PDB entry 1PVI | X-ray diffraction, 2.60 A resolution | chains A and B of the 4 polymer chains in the assembly

# Chain A (and B)
Name: Protein (pvuii (e.c.3.1.21.4))
Source organism: Proteus vulgaris
Notes: chain B of this document is another copy of the same molecule, construct and numbering; everything in this record applies to it too
Reference sequence: P23657 (T2P2_PROVU); residues 1-157 here = UniProt positions 1-157
Sequence (157 residues; numbered 1 to 157; the number before each row is that of its first residue):
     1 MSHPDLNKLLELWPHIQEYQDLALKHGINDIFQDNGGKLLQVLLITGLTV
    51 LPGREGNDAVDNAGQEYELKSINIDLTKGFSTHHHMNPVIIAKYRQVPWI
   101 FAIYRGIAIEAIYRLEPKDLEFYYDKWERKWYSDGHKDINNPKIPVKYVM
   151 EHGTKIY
Unresolved in the structure: 1
Curated features (UniProtKB/Swiss-Prot):
  - binding site (Mg(2+)): Asp58, Glu68

# How chain A and chain B interact
Contacting residue pairs (58; chain A residue first):
  Ser2(A) with Leu44(B); Ile45(B), hydrogen bond (backbone-backbone)
  His3(A) with His26(B); Leu44(B), hydrogen bond (backbone-backbone)
  Asp5(A) with Leu22(B); Lys25(B), salt bridge; His26(B), salt bridge; Leu44(B)
  Leu6(A) with Leu44(B)
  Lys8(A) with Leu22(B)
  Leu9(A) with Tyr19(B), hydrophobic; Gln41(B); Leu44(B), hydrophobic
  Trp13(A) with Tyr19(B); Gln41(B); Ile107(B)
  His15(A) with His15(B)
  Ile16(A) with Tyr19(B), hydrophobic; Ile107(B), hydrophobic
  Glu18(A) with Leu12(B)
  Tyr19(A) with Leu9(B), hydrophobic; Leu12(B), hydrophobic; Trp13(B)
  Gln20(A) with Ile107(B)
  Lys25(A) with Asp5(B), salt bridge
  His26(A) with His3(B), hydrogen bond; Asp5(B), salt bridge
  Asn29(A) with Leu76(B)
  Asp30(A) with Lys38(B), salt bridge
  Ile31(A) with Phe32(B)
  Phe32(A) with Ile31(B); Phe32(B); Gln33(B), hydrogen bond (backbone-backbone); Asp34(B); Asn35(B), hydrogen bond (backbone-backbone); Gly37(B); Lys38(B); Ile107(B), hydrophobic
  Gln33(A) with Phe32(B); Asn35(B)
  Asn35(A) with Phe32(B), hydrogen bond (backbone-backbone); Gln33(B)
  Gly36(A) with Phe32(B)
  Gly37(A) with Phe32(B)
  Lys38(A) with Asp30(B), salt bridge; Phe32(B)
  Leu44(A) with Ser2(B); His3(B), hydrogen bond (backbone-backbone); Asp5(B); Leu6(B)
  Ile45(A) with Ser2(B), hydrogen bond (backbone-side chain); Leu6(B), hydrophobic
  Leu76(A) with Asn29(B)
  His85(A) with His85(B), hydrogen bond
  Ile107(A) with Trp13(B); Gln20(B); Asp30(B); Phe32(B), hydrophobic
Other interface residues (no listed pair), chain A (34 interface residues in all): Leu12, Leu22, Asp34, Leu40, Gln41, Asn73
Other interface residues (no listed pair), chain B (33 interface residues in all): Lys8, Ile16, Gln17, Glu18, Gly36

# In short
The interface between chain A and chain B involves 34 residues on one side and 33 on the other; the contacts
include 9 hydrogen bonds and 6 salt bridges. Polar pairs include Asp5(A)-Lys25(B), Asp5(A)-His26(B) and
Asp30(A)-Lys38(B).
Chain A and chain B are both Protein (pvuii (e.c.3.1.21.4)) (Proteus vulgaris); the structure, Structure of
pvuii endonuclease with cognate DNA, was determined by X-ray diffraction.
